6KRM - chains F and H of the 10 polymer chains in the assembly; structure by X-ray diffraction, 1.80 A resolution.

# Chain F (and H)
Name: Peroxiredoxin
From: Aeropyrum pernix K1
Notes: EC 1.11.1.15; chain H of this document is another copy of the same molecule, construct and numbering; everything in this record applies to it too
UniProtKB: Q9Y9L0 (TDXH_AERPE); numbering as in UniProt (aligned over 2-250)
Chain sequence (250 residues; each row starts with the number of its first residue):
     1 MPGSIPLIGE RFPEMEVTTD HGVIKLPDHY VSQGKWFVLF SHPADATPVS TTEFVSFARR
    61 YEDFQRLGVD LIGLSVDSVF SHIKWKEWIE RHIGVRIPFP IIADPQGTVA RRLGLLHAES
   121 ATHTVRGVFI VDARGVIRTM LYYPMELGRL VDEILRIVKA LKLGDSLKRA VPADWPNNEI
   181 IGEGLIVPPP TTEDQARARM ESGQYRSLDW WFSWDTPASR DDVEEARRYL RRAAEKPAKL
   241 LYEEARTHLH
Unresolved in the structure: 1, 246-250
Construct notes: initiating methionine (1); engineered mutation Ala46 (Phe in Q9Y9L0), Ser50 (Cys in Q9Y9L0), Ser207 (Cys in Q9Y9L0), Ser213 (Cys in Q9Y9L0)
UniProt features mapped onto this chain:
  - binding site (substrate): Arg126

# How chain F and chain H interact
Pairs across the interface - 25 pairs, chain F then chain H:
  Ala46(F) - Lys84(H)
  Thr47(F) - Phe80(H)
  Val76(F) - Pro105(H)  hydrophobic
  Val76(F) - Gln106(H)
  Asp77(F) - Ser78(H)
  Ser78(F) - Asp77(H)
  Phe80(F) - Thr47(H)
  Ser81(F) - Ser81(H)  hydrogen bond
  Pro105(F) - Val76(H)  hydrophobic
  Pro105(F) - Pro105(H)
  Pro105(F) - Gln106(H)
  Pro105(F) - Thr122(H)
  Pro105(F) - His123(H)
  Gln106(F) - Val76(H)
  Gln106(F) - Gln106(H)  hydrogen bond (backbone-side chain)
  Gln106(F) - Gly107(H)
  Gln106(F) - Leu116(H)
  Gln106(F) - Ala121(H)
  Gln106(F) - Thr122(H)
  Gly107(F) - Gln106(H)
  Leu116(F) - Gln106(H)
  Ala121(F) - Gln106(H)
  Thr122(F) - Pro105(H)
  Thr122(F) - Gln106(H)
  His123(F) - Pro105(H)
Also at the interface, not in a pair above, chain F (17 interface residues in all): Ala44, Asp45, Lys84
Also at the interface, not in a pair above, chain H (18 interface residues in all): Ala44, Asp45, Ala46, Arg111

# In short
The interface between chain F and chain H involves 17 residues on one side and 18 on the other, with 2
hydrogen bonds. Polar contacts include Ser81(F)-Ser81(H) and Gln106(F)-Gln106(H). Curated annotation (UniProt)
lists substrate-binding residue Arg126(F) on chain F.
Chain F and chain H are both Peroxiredoxin (Aeropyrum pernix K1); the structure, Peroxiredoxin from Aeropyrum
pernix K1 (ApPrx) 0Cys F46A mutant, was determined by X-ray diffraction, deposited together with 6KRK, 6KRP,
6KRQ, 6KRR and 6KRS.
